7NDT - chains DDD and EEE of the 10 polymer chains in the assembly; structure by X-ray diffraction, 3.00 A resolution.

[Chain DDD]
Protein: T cell receptor alpha variable 26-1, T cell receptor alpha joining 37, T cell receptor alpha chain constant
Source organism: Homo sapiens
Reference sequence: chimeric construct of A0A087WT03, A0A087X096, P01848: residues 2-106 from A0A087WT03 (TVAZ1_HUMAN) positions 19-107 (offset varies); residues 109-128 from A0A087X096 positions 3-21 (offset varies); residues 130-214 from P01848 positions 1-85 (UniProt number = residue number - 129)
Chain sequence (198 residues; numbered 0 to 214; 17 numbers in that range are skipped by the numbering (no residue carries them; nothing is unmodelled there); the number before each row is that of its first residue; numbering starts at 0):
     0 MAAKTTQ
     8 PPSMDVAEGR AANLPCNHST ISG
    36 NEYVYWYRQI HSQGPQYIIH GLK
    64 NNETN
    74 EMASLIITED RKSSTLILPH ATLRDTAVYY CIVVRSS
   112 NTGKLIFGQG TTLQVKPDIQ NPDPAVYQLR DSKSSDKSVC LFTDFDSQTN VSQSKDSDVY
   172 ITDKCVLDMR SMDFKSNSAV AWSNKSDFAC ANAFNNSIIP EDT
Not modelled in the structure: 0-2, 210-214
Sequence notes: initiating methionine (0); expression tag (1); engineered mutation Pro9 (Thr25 in A0A087WT03), Val13 (Cys29 in A0A087WT03), Cys176 (Thr47 in P01848); linker (107-108, 129)
Disulfide bonds: Cys23-Cys104, Cys151-Cys201

[Chain EEE]
Protein: T cell receptor beta variable 14, T cell receptor beta joining 2-3, T cell receptor beta constant 2
Source organism: Homo sapiens
Reference sequence: chimeric construct of A0A5B0, A0A0B4J200, A0A5B9: residues 1-108 from A0A5B0 (TVB14_HUMAN) positions 20-115 (offset varies); residues 114-127 from A0A0B4J200 positions 3-16 (UniProt number = residue number - 111); residues 130-258 from A0A5B9 positions 1-129 (UniProt number = residue number - 129)
Chain sequence (243 residues; numbered 0 to 258; 16 numbers in that range are skipped by the numbering (no residue carries them; nothing is unmodelled there); the number before each row is that of its first residue; numbering starts at 0):
     0 MEAGVTQFPS HSVIEKGQTV TLRCDPISGH
    37 DNLYWYRRVM GKEIKFLLHF VK
    63 ESKQDESGMP NNRFLAERT
    83 GGTYSTLKVQ PAELEDSGVY FCASSQD
   113 RDTQYFGPGT RLTVL
   129 EDLKNVFPPE VAVFEPSEAE ISHTQKATLV CLATGFYPDH VELSWWVNGK EVHSGVCTDP
   189 QPLKEQPALN DSRYALSSRL RVSATFWQNP RNHFRCQVQF YGLSENDEWT QDRAKPVTQI
   249 VSAEAWGRAD
Not modelled in the structure: 0-2
Sequence notes: initiating methionine (0); linker (109, 113, 129); engineered mutation Glu138 (Lys9 in A0A5B9), Cys185 (Ser56 in A0A5B9), Ala203 (Cys74 in A0A5B9)
Disulfide bonds: Cys23-Cys104, Cys159-Cys224

[Interface between chain DDD and chain EEE]
Disulfides between the chains: Cys176(DDD)-Cys185(EEE)
Residue-residue contacts (94):
  Tyr40(DDD) - Asp114(EEE)  hydrogen bond
  Tyr42(DDD) - Asp114(EEE)  hydrogen bond (side chain-backbone)
  Tyr42(DDD) - Gln116(EEE)  hydrogen bond (side chain-backbone)
  Tyr42(DDD) - Phe118(EEE)  hydrophobic
  Gln44(DDD) - Arg44(EEE)  hydrogen bond
  Gln44(DDD) - Phe103(EEE)
  Gln48(DDD) - Phe103(EEE)
  Gly49(DDD) - Phe103(EEE)
  Gly49(DDD) - Gly119(EEE)
  Pro50(DDD) - Ile50(EEE)  hydrophobic
  Pro50(DDD) - Phe103(EEE)
  Pro50(DDD) - Phe118(EEE)
  Tyr52(DDD) - Thr115(EEE)
  Tyr103(DDD) - Arg44(EEE)  hydrogen bond
  Tyr103(DDD) - Glu49(EEE)  hydrogen bond
  Asn112(DDD) - His55(EEE)
  Asn112(DDD) - Gln66(EEE)
  Asn112(DDD) - Arg113(EEE)  hydrogen bond (backbone-side chain)
  Thr113(DDD) - Tyr40(EEE)  hydrogen bond (backbone-side chain)
  Thr113(DDD) - His55(EEE)
  Thr113(DDD) - Gln66(EEE)
  Thr113(DDD) - Asp67(EEE)
  Gly114(DDD) - Gln116(EEE)  hydrogen bond (backbone-side chain)
  Lys115(DDD) - Tyr42(EEE)
  Lys115(DDD) - Phe52(EEE)
  Lys115(DDD) - Ser69(EEE)
  Leu116(DDD) - Tyr42(EEE)  hydrogen bond (backbone-side chain)
  Leu116(DDD) - Gln116(EEE)
  Leu116(DDD) - Phe118(EEE)  hydrophobic
  Phe118(DDD) - Glu49(EEE)
  Phe118(DDD) - Ile50(EEE)  hydrophobic
  Gly119(DDD) - Glu49(EEE)
  Gln120(DDD) - Glu49(EEE)
  Asp134(DDD) - His151(EEE)  salt bridge
  Tyr138(DDD) - Ser145(EEE)
  Tyr138(DDD) - Ala147(EEE)
  Tyr138(DDD) - Glu148(EEE)
  Tyr138(DDD) - His151(EEE)
  Gln139(DDD) - Ser145(EEE)
  Leu140(DDD) - Phe142(EEE)  hydrophobic
  Leu140(DDD) - Glu143(EEE)
  Leu140(DDD) - Pro144(EEE)
  Leu140(DDD) - Ser145(EEE)
  Leu140(DDD) - Val158(EEE)  hydrophobic
  Arg141(DDD) - Phe142(EEE)
  Arg141(DDD) - Glu143(EEE)  hydrogen bond (backbone-backbone)
  Asp142(DDD) - Ala140(EEE)
  Asp142(DDD) - Val141(EEE)
  Asp142(DDD) - Phe142(EEE)
  Asp142(DDD) - Glu143(EEE)
  Ser143(DDD) - Val141(EEE)  hydrogen bond (backbone-backbone)
  Ser143(DDD) - Glu143(EEE)  hydrogen bond
  Ser143(DDD) - Glu252(EEE)
  Ser143(DDD) - Ala253(EEE)
  Ser149(DDD) - Phe142(EEE)
  Val150(DDD) - Phe142(EEE)  hydrophobic
  Val150(DDD) - Val158(EEE)  hydrophobic
  Leu152(DDD) - Thr156(EEE)
  Thr154(DDD) - Arg209(EEE)
  Asp155(DDD) - Thr152(EEE)
  Asp155(DDD) - Arg209(EEE)  salt bridge
  Tyr171(DDD) - Leu191(EEE)  hydrophobic
  Tyr171(DDD) - Glu193(EEE)  hydrogen bond (side chain-backbone)
  Ile172(DDD) - Leu191(EEE)
  Thr173(DDD) - Asp187(EEE)  hydrogen bond
  Thr173(DDD) - Arg207(EEE)
  Cys176(DDD) - Cys185(EEE)  disulfide
  Cys176(DDD) - Arg207(EEE)  hydrogen bond
  Val177(DDD) - Cys185(EEE)  hydrogen bond (backbone-side chain)
  Leu178(DDD) - Gly183(EEE)
  Leu178(DDD) - Val184(EEE)
  Leu178(DDD) - Cys185(EEE)  hydrophobic
  Leu178(DDD) - Arg207(EEE)
  Leu178(DDD) - Arg209(EEE)
  Asp179(DDD) - Ser182(EEE)
  Asp179(DDD) - Gly183(EEE)  hydrogen bond (backbone-backbone)
  Met180(DDD) - Lys154(EEE)
  Met180(DDD) - Ser182(EEE)
  Met180(DDD) - Gly183(EEE)
  Met180(DDD) - Arg209(EEE)
  Met180(DDD) - Val210(EEE)
  Met180(DDD) - Ser211(EEE)
  Arg181(DDD) - Ser182(EEE)  hydrogen bond (backbone-side chain)
  Met183(DDD) - Ser211(EEE)
  Phe185(DDD) - Lys154(EEE)
  Phe185(DDD) - Arg209(EEE)
  Ser187(DDD) - Arg209(EEE)  hydrogen bond
  Ser189(DDD) - Arg207(EEE)
  Val191(DDD) - Val158(EEE)  hydrophobic
  Val191(DDD) - Ser205(EEE)
  Val191(DDD) - Arg207(EEE)
  Trp193(DDD) - Leu160(EEE)  hydrophobic
  Trp193(DDD) - Leu191(EEE)  hydrophobic
  Trp193(DDD) - Ala203(EEE)  hydrophobic
Also at the interface, not in a pair above, chain DDD (51 interface residues in all): His46, His55, Asp147, Lys148, Ser168, Asp174, Ser182, Ala190
Also at the interface, not in a pair above, chain EEE (51 interface residues in all): Pro120, Thr186, Pro188, Gln194, Pro195

[Summary]
The chain DDD/chain EEE interface involves 51 residues from each chain; the contacts include 1 disulfide bond,
20 hydrogen bonds and 2 salt bridges. Polar pairs include Asp134(DDD)-His151(EEE), Asp155(DDD)-Arg209(EEE) and
Tyr40(DDD)-Asp114(EEE).
Here chain DDD is T cell receptor alpha variable 26-1, T cell receptor alpha joining 37, T cell receptor alpha
chain constant and chain EEE is T cell receptor beta variable 14, T cell receptor beta joining 2-3, T cell
receptor beta constant 2, both from Homo sapiens. Entry 7NDT (UL40:01 TCR in complex with HLA-E with a
non-natural amino acid) was determined by X-ray diffraction, deposited together with 6ZKW, 6ZKX, 6ZKY, 6ZKZ,
7NDQ and 7NDU.
